Entry 8UFS (X-ray diffraction, 2.05 A resolution); this record covers chains A and B.

Chain A (and B):
Protein: Nitric oxide synthase 3
Source organism: Homo sapiens
Notes: chain B of this document is another copy of the same molecule, construct and numbering; everything in this record applies to it too
Reference sequence: P29474 (NOS3_HUMAN); numbering as in UniProt (aligned over 41-480)
Amino-acid sequence (440 residues; row label = number of the first residue in the row):
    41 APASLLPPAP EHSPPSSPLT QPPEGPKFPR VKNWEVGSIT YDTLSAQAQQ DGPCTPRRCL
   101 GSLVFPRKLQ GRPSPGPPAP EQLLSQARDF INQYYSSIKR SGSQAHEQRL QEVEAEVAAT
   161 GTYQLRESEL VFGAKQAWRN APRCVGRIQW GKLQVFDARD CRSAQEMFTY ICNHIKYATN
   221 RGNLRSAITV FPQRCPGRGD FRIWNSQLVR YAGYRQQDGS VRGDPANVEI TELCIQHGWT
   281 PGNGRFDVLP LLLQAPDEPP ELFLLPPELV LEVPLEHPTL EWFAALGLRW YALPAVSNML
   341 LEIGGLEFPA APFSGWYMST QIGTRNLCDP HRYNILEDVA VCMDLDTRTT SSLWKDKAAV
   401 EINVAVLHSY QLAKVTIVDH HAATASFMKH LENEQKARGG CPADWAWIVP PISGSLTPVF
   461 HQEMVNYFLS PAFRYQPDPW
Unresolved in the structure: 41-66, 107-119 (chain B: 41-67, 107-118)
Sequence notes: conflict Glu298 (Asp in P29474); engineered mutation Gln361 (Glu in P29474)
Bound ions: Zn2+: Cys94, Cys99 (shared with Cys94(B), Cys99(B) of chain B); heme Fe near Cys184 (its only coordinating residue here)
Residues lining bound ligands:
  - tetrahydrobiopterin (H4B), molecule 1: Trp74, Trp445, Phe460, His461, Gln462, Glu463
  - tetrahydrobiopterin (H4B), molecule 2: Ser102, Val104, Arg365, Ala446, Trp447
  - heme (HEM): Trp178, Ala181, Arg183, Cys184, Val185, Gly186, Gln189, Leu193, Ser226, Met339, Phe353, Ser354, Gly355, Trp356, Met358, Gln361, Val418, Trp447, Phe473, Tyr475
Curated features (UniProtKB/Swiss-Prot):
  - binding site (Zn(2+)): Cys94, Cys99
  - binding site ((6R)-L-erythro-5,6,7,8-tetrahydrobiopterin): Ser102, Arg365, Ala446, Trp447, Phe460
  - binding site (heme b): Cys184, Tyr475
  - binding site (L-arginine): Gln247, Trp356, Tyr357, Asn366
  - modified residue: Ser114 (Phosphoserine)
What the authors report for this chain:
  - mutagenesis - E401Q: abolished binding to compound 4

Interface between chain A and chain B:
Residue-residue contacts (124; chain A residue first):
  Pro69(A) - Arg98(B)
  Pro69(A) - Leu100(B)  hydrophobic
  Arg70(A) - Leu103(B)
  Trp74(A) - Val104(B)
  Trp74(A) - Phe105(B)  hydrophobic
  Trp74(A) - His371(B)
  Glu75(A) - Pro370(B)
  Glu75(A) - His371(B)
  Ala86(A) - Arg97(B)  hydrogen bond (backbone-side chain)
  Gln87(A) - Arg97(B)
  Ala88(A) - Arg97(B)  hydrogen bond (backbone-side chain)
  Asp91(A) - Pro96(B)
  Gly92(A) - Pro96(B)  hydrogen bond (backbone-backbone)
  Cys94(A) - Cys94(B)  hydrophobic
  Cys94(A) - Thr95(B)
  Cys94(A) - Pro96(B)
  Cys94(A) - Cys99(B)  hydrophobic
  Thr95(A) - Cys94(B)
  Pro96(A) - Asp91(B)
  Pro96(A) - Gly92(B)  hydrogen bond (backbone-backbone)
  Pro96(A) - Cys94(B)
  Arg97(A) - Ser85(B)
  Arg97(A) - Ala86(B)  hydrogen bond (side chain-backbone)
  Arg97(A) - Ala88(B)  hydrogen bond (side chain-backbone)
  Arg97(A) - Tyr467(B)
  Arg98(A) - Pro69(B)
  Arg98(A) - Val465(B)
  Arg98(A) - Asn466(B)
  Cys99(A) - Cys94(B)  hydrophobic
  Cys99(A) - Cys99(B)  hydrophobic
  Cys99(A) - Met464(B)
  Cys99(A) - Val465(B)
  Cys99(A) - Asn466(B)  hydrogen bond (backbone-backbone)
  Leu100(A) - Pro69(B)  hydrophobic
  Leu100(A) - Val465(B)  hydrophobic
  Ser102(A) - Trp445(B)
  Ser102(A) - Glu463(B)
  Ser102(A) - Met464(B)  hydrogen bond (side chain-backbone)
  Leu103(A) - Arg70(B)
  Leu103(A) - Glu463(B)
  Leu103(A) - Met464(B)
  Val104(A) - Trp74(B)
  Val104(A) - Glu463(B)  hydrogen bond (backbone-side chain)
  Phe105(A) - Trp74(B)  hydrophobic
  Thr364(A) - Ser455(B)
  Arg365(A) - Ser455(B)
  Arg365(A) - Phe460(B)
  Arg365(A) - His461(B)
  Asp369(A) - His461(B)  salt bridge
  Pro370(A) - Glu75(B)
  His371(A) - Trp74(B)
  His371(A) - Glu75(B)
  His371(A) - His461(B)
  Thr390(A) - Asp419(B)  hydrogen bond
  Thr390(A) - His421(B)
  Ser391(A) - Leu407(B)
  Ser391(A) - Gln411(B)  hydrogen bond
  Ser391(A) - Asp419(B)  hydrogen bond (backbone-side chain)
  Ser392(A) - Val404(B)
  Leu393(A) - Val400(B)
  Leu393(A) - Asn403(B)
  Leu393(A) - Val404(B)  hydrophobic
  Leu393(A) - Leu407(B)  hydrophobic
  Leu393(A) - His420(B)
  Lys395(A) - His421(B)
  Lys395(A) - Leu456(B)
  Asp396(A) - Val400(B)
  Asp396(A) - His420(B)  salt bridge
  Asp396(A) - His421(B)  salt bridge
  Asp396(A) - Ser453(B)  hydrogen bond
  Asp396(A) - Leu456(B)
  Lys397(A) - Val400(B)
  Ala399(A) - Leu456(B)  hydrophobic
  Val400(A) - Leu393(B)
  Val400(A) - Asp396(B)
  Val400(A) - Lys397(B)
  Glu401(A) - Lys397(B)
  Asn403(A) - Leu393(B)
  Val404(A) - Ser392(B)
  Val404(A) - Leu393(B)  hydrophobic
  Val404(A) - Lys397(B)
  Leu407(A) - Ser391(B)
  Gln411(A) - Ser391(B)  hydrogen bond
  Asp419(A) - Thr390(B)  hydrogen bond
  Asp419(A) - Ser391(B)  hydrogen bond (side chain-backbone)
  His420(A) - Leu393(B)
  His420(A) - Asp396(B)  salt bridge
  His421(A) - Thr390(B)
  His421(A) - Lys395(B)
  His421(A) - Asp396(B)  salt bridge
  Trp445(A) - Ser102(B)
  Trp445(A) - Ala446(B)  hydrophobic
  Ala446(A) - Trp445(B)  hydrophobic
  Pro451(A) - Ser453(B)
  Pro451(A) - Gly454(B)  hydrogen bond (backbone-backbone)
  Pro451(A) - Ser455(B)  hydrogen bond (backbone-backbone)
  Ile452(A) - Asp396(B)
  Ser453(A) - Asp396(B)  hydrogen bond
  Ser453(A) - Pro451(B)
  Ser453(A) - Ile452(B)
  Ser453(A) - Ser453(B)
  Gly454(A) - Pro451(B)  hydrogen bond (backbone-backbone)
  Ser455(A) - Thr364(B)
  Ser455(A) - Arg365(B)
  Ser455(A) - Pro451(B)  hydrogen bond (backbone-backbone)
  Leu456(A) - Leu376(B)  hydrophobic
  Leu456(A) - Lys395(B)
  Leu456(A) - Ala399(B)  hydrophobic
  Phe460(A) - Arg365(B)
  Phe460(A) - Pro451(B)  hydrophobic
  His461(A) - Arg365(B)
  His461(A) - Asp369(B)
  His461(A) - His371(B)
  Glu463(A) - Ser102(B)
  Glu463(A) - Leu103(B)
  Glu463(A) - Val104(B)  hydrogen bond (side chain-backbone)
  Met464(A) - Ser102(B)  hydrogen bond (backbone-side chain)
  Met464(A) - Leu103(B)
  Val465(A) - Arg98(B)
  Val465(A) - Cys99(B)
  Val465(A) - Leu100(B)  hydrophobic
  Asn466(A) - Arg98(B)
  Asn466(A) - Cys99(B)  hydrogen bond (backbone-backbone)
  Tyr467(A) - Arg97(B)
Other interface residues (no listed pair), chain A (62 interface residues in all): Ser85, Gly101, Cys368, Leu376, Ala422
Other interface residues (no listed pair), chain B (62 interface residues in all): Gln90, Gly101, Cys368, Glu401, Ala422

In short:
The chain A/chain B interface involves 62 residues from each chain, with 24 hydrogen bonds and 5 salt bridges.
Polar contacts include Asp369(A)-His461(B), Asp396(A)-His420(B) and Asp396(A)-His421(B). Chain A binds heme
and tetrahydrobiopterin. The paper reports that E401Q of chain A abolishes binding to compound 4.
Chain A and chain B are both Nitric oxide synthase 3 (Homo sapiens); the structure, Structure of human
endothelial nitric oxide synthase E361Q mutant heme domain obtain after soaking crystal with ..., was
determined by X-ray diffraction (same publication as 8UFP, 8UFQ, 8UFR, 8UFT and 8UFU).
